Entry 5Y5Z (electron microscopy, 6.70 A resolution (low resolution: residue-level contacts below are approximate; hydrogen-bond / salt-bridge calls are withheld)); this record covers chains W and X of the 26 polymer chains in the assembly.

== Chain W (and X) ==
Protein: V-type ATP synthase, subunit K
Source organism: Thermus thermophilus HB8
Notes: chain X of this document is another copy of the same molecule, construct and numbering; everything in this record applies to it too
Reference sequence: Q5SIT7 (Q5SIT7_THET8); residues -18 to 80 here correspond to UniProt positions 1-99 (UniProt number = residue number + 19)
Amino-acid sequence (99 residues; numbered -18 to 80; the number before each row is that of its first residue; numbers below 1 keep their minus sign (Met-18 is residue -18)):
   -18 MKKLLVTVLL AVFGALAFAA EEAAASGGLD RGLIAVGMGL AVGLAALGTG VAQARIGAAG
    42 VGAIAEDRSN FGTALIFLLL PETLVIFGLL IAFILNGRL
Disordered / not traced: -18 to 4

== Chain W / chain X interface ==
Contacting residue pairs (11; chain W residue first):
  Asp11(W) - Gly13(X)
  Gly18(W) - Ala16(X)
  Gly18(W) - Val17(X)
  Ala22(W) - Gly20(X)
  Ala26(W) - Gly24(X)
  Gly29(W) - Ala27(X)
  Gly29(W) - Leu28(X)
  Gly29(W) - Gly31(X)
  Ala33(W) - Gly31(X)
  Ala33(W) - Ala35(X)
  Leu80(W) - Ala6(X)
Other interface residues (no listed pair), chain W (13 interface residues in all): Leu14, Ile15, Leu21, Leu25, Arg36, Ile37

== In short ==
13 residues of chain W and 10 residues of chain X are in contact.
Chain W and chain X are both V-type ATP synthase, subunit K (Thermus thermophilus HB8); the structure,
V/A-type ATPase/synthase from Thermus thermophilus, rotational state 2, was determined by electron microscopy
(same publication as 5Y5Y, 5Y5X and 5Y60).
